PDB entry 1LTA | X-ray diffraction, 2.20 A resolution | chains D and C of the 7 polymer chains in the assembly

# Chain D
Name: Heat-labile enterotoxin, subunit B
Organism: Escherichia coli
Reference sequence: P32890 (ELBP_ECOLI); residues 1-103 here correspond to UniProt positions 22-124 (UniProt number = residue number + 21)
Amino-acid sequence (103 residues; row label = number of the first residue in the row):
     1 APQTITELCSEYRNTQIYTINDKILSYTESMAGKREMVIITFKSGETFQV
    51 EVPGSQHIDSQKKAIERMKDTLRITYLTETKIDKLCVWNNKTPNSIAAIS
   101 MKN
Disulfides: C9-C86
Residues lining bound ligands: beta-D-galactopyranose (GAL): E51, Q56, H57, Q61, W88, N90, K91

# Chain C
Name: Heat-labile enterotoxin, subunit A
Organism: Escherichia coli
Reference sequence: P06717 (ELAP_ECOLI); residues 192-240 here correspond to UniProt positions 210-258 (UniProt number = residue number + 18)
Amino-acid sequence (49 residues; row label = number of the first residue in the row):
   192 RTITGDTCNEETQNLSTIYLREYQSKVKRQIFSDYQSEVDIYNRIRDEL
Disordered / not traced: 192-195

# Interface between chain D and chain C
Pairs across the interface - 14 pairs, chain D then chain C:
  D59(D) - E239(C)
  S60(D) - E239(C)  hydrogen bond (backbone-side chain)
  K63(D) - R235(C)
  K63(D) - E239(C)  salt bridge
  K63(D) - L240(C)
  E66(D) - R235(C)
  R67(D) - R235(C)
  D70(D) - V230(C)
  D70(D) - R235(C)  salt bridge
  R73(D) - S228(C)
  I74(D) - Y226(C)
  L77(D) - Y226(C)  hydrophobic
  T78(D) - F223(C)
  T78(D) - Y226(C)
Interface residues without a listed pair, chain C (8 interface residues in all): Q227

# Summary
Chain D and chain C form an interface of 10 and 8 residues respectively, with 1 hydrogen bond and 2 salt
bridges. Polar pairs include K63(D)-E239(C), D70(D)-R235(C) and S60(D)-E239(C). Ligands of chain D:
beta-D-galactopyranose.
Here chain D is Heat-labile enterotoxin, subunit B and chain C is Heat-labile enterotoxin, subunit A, both
from Escherichia coli. Entry 1LTA (2.2 angstroms crystal structure of E. coli heat-labile enterotoxin (lt)
with bound galactose) was determined by X-ray diffraction.
